Entry 3VDQ (X-ray diffraction, 2.20 A resolution); this record covers chains C and D of the 4 polymer chains in the assembly.

# Chain C (and D)
Name: D-3-hydroxybutyrate dehydrogenase
Organism: Alcaligenes faecalis
Notes: EC 1.1.1.30; chain D of this document is another copy of the same molecule, construct and numbering; everything in this record applies to it too
Reference sequence: D0VWQ0 (D0VWQ0_ALCFA); residues 1-260 here = UniProt positions 1-260
Amino-acid sequence (260 residues; row label = number of the first residue in the row):
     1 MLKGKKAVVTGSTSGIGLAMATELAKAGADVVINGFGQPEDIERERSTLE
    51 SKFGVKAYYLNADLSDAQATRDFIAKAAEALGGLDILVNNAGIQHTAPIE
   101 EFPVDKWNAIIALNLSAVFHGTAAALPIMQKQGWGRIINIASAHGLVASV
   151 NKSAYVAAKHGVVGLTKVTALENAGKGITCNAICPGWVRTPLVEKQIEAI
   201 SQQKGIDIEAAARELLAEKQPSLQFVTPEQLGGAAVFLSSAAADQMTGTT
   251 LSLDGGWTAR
Bound ions: Ca2+: Arg260 (shared with 1 residue of chain A)
Ligand contacts: NAD (nicotinamide-adenine-dinucleotide): Gly11, Ser12, Thr13, Ser14, Gly15, Ile16, Gly17, Asn34, Gly35, Phe36, Ala62, Asp63, Leu64, Ser65, Asn90, Ala91, Gly92, Leu113, Ile140, Ala141, Ser142, Tyr155, Lys159, Pro185, Gly186, Trp187, Val188, Thr190, Pro191, Leu192, Val193

# How chain C and chain D interact
Pairs across the interface (58; chain C residue first):
  Lys167(C) with Ala259(D)
  Leu171(C) with Pro221(D), hydrophobic; Arg260(D)
  Ala174(C) with Pro221(D); Ser222(D)
  Gly175(C) with Ser222(D); Gln224(D)
  Pro221(C) with Leu171(D), hydrophobic; Ala174(D)
  Ser222(C) with Ala174(D); Gly175(D); Gln245(D), hydrogen bond
  Gln224(C) with Gly175(D); Gln245(D), hydrogen bond
  Phe225(C) with Gln245(D)
  Val226(C) with Gln245(D)
  Gln230(C) with Ala241(D); Ala242(D); Asp244(D); Gln245(D)
  Gly233(C) with Phe237(D)
  Ala234(C) with Phe237(D), hydrophobic
  Phe237(C) with Ala234(D), hydrophobic; Phe237(D), hydrophobic
  Ala241(C) with Gln230(D)
  Ala242(C) with Gln230(D); Leu253(D)
  Asp244(C) with Gln230(D)
  Gln245(C) with Ser222(D), hydrogen bond; Gln224(D), hydrogen bond; Phe225(D); Val226(D); Gln230(D); Leu253(D); Asp254(D), hydrogen bond (backbone-backbone); Gly255(D), hydrogen bond (backbone-backbone)
  Met246(C) with Leu251(D), hydrophobic; Ser252(D); Leu253(D), hydrophobic
  Thr247(C) with Gly255(D); Gly256(D)
  Gly248(C) with Ala259(D)
  Thr249(C) with Ser252(D)
  Leu251(C) with Met246(D), hydrophobic
  Ser252(C) with Met246(D); Thr249(D)
  Leu253(C) with Ala242(D); Gln245(D); Met246(D), hydrophobic
  Asp254(C) with Gln245(D), hydrogen bond (backbone-backbone)
  Gly255(C) with Gln245(D), hydrogen bond (backbone-backbone); Thr247(D)
  Gly256(C) with Leu171(D); Thr247(D)
  Ala259(C) with Lys167(D); Leu171(D), hydrophobic; Gly248(D)
  Arg260(C) with Leu171(D)
Other interface residues (no listed pair), chain C (31 interface residues in all): Ala243, Thr250
Other interface residues (no listed pair), chain D (31 interface residues in all): Gly233, Ala243, Thr250

# In short
Chain C and chain D each contribute 31 residues to their interface; the contacts include 8 hydrogen bonds.
Polar contacts include Ser222(C)-Gln245(D), Gln224(C)-Gln245(D) and Gln245(C)-Asp254(D). Ligands of chain C:
NAD.
Chain C and chain D are both D-3-hydroxybutyrate dehydrogenase (Alcaligenes faecalis); the structure, Crystal
structure of alcaligenes faecalis D-3-hydroxybutyrate dehydrogenase in complex with NAD(+) and acetate, was
determined by X-ray diffraction together with 2YZ7 from the same study.
